Entry 4L8V (X-ray diffraction, 2.09 A resolution); this record covers chains C and D of the 4 polymer chains in the assembly.

Chain C (and D):
Protein: Inositol 2-dehydrogenase/D-chiro-inositol 3-dehydrogenase
From: Bacillus subtilis subsp. subtilis
Notes: EC 1.1.1.18; chain D of this document is another copy of the same molecule, construct and numbering; everything in this record applies to it too
UniProtKB: P26935 (IOLG_BACSU); residue numbers follow UniProt; this construct covers 1-337
Chain sequence (337 residues; each row starts with the number of its first residue):
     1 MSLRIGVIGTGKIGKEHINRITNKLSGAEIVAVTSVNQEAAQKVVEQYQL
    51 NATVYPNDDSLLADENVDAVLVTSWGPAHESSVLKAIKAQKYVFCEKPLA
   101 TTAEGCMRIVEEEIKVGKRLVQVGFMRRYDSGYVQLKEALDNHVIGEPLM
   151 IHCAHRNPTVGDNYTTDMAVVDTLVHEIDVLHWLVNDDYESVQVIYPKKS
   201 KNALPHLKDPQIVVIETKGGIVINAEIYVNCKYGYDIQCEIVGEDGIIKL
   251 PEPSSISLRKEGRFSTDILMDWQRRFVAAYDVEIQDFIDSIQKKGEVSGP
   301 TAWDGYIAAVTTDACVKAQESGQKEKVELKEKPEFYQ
Sequence notes: engineered mutation Lys12 (Ala in P26935), Ser35 (Asp in P26935)
Small-molecule neighbours: NADP (NAP; NADP nicotinamide-adenine-dinucleotide phosphate): Gly11, Lys12, Ile13, Thr73, Ser74, Trp75, Gly76, His79, Glu96, Lys97, Pro98, Gly124, Met126, His176, Trp272, Tyr280

Interface between chain C and chain D:
Residue-residue contacts (75):
  Glu147(C) - Lys198(D)  salt bridge
  Pro148(C) - Lys198(D)  hydrogen bond (backbone-side chain)
  Leu149(C) - Pro197(D)
  Leu149(C) - Lys198(D)
  Leu149(C) - Ser200(D)
  Leu149(C) - Pro210(D)
  Leu149(C) - Tyr228(D)
  Met150(C) - Pro197(D)  hydrophobic
  Met150(C) - Pro210(D)  hydrophobic
  Met150(C) - Ile212(D)  hydrophobic
  Met150(C) - Glu226(D)
  His152(C) - Glu226(D)  salt bridge
  Arg156(C) - Glu240(D)  salt bridge
  Arg156(C) - Val242(D)
  Arg156(C) - Ile247(D)
  Gln193(C) - Gln193(D)  hydrogen bond
  Ile195(C) - Val214(D)  hydrophobic
  Ile195(C) - Val222(D)  hydrophobic
  Pro197(C) - Leu149(D)
  Pro197(C) - Met150(D)  hydrophobic
  Pro197(C) - Gly220(D)
  Pro197(C) - Val222(D)  hydrophobic
  Lys198(C) - Glu147(D)  salt bridge
  Lys198(C) - Pro148(D)
  Lys198(C) - Leu149(D)
  Lys198(C) - Gly219(D)
  Lys198(C) - Gly220(D)  hydrogen bond (backbone-backbone)
  Ser200(C) - Leu149(D)
  Lys201(C) - Glu244(D)  hydrogen bond (backbone-side chain)
  Lys201(C) - Asp245(D)  salt bridge
  Asn202(C) - Glu244(D)  hydrogen bond (side chain-backbone)
  Asn202(C) - Asp245(D)  hydrogen bond
  Pro210(C) - Leu149(D)
  Pro210(C) - Met150(D)  hydrophobic
  Ile212(C) - Met150(D)  hydrophobic
  Ile212(C) - Val222(D)  hydrophobic
  Ile212(C) - Asn224(D)
  Val214(C) - Ile195(D)  hydrophobic
  Gly219(C) - Lys198(D)
  Gly220(C) - Pro197(D)
  Gly220(C) - Lys198(D)  hydrogen bond (backbone-backbone)
  Val222(C) - Ile195(D)  hydrophobic
  Val222(C) - Pro197(D)  hydrophobic
  Val222(C) - Ile212(D)  hydrophobic
  Asn224(C) - Asn224(D)
  Glu226(C) - Met150(D)
  Glu226(C) - His152(D)  salt bridge
  Glu226(C) - Val242(D)
  Tyr228(C) - Leu149(D)
  Tyr228(C) - Gly243(D)
  Tyr228(C) - Glu244(D)  hydrogen bond (side chain-backbone)
  Asn230(C) - Glu244(D)
  Cys231(C) - Glu244(D)
  Cys231(C) - Asp245(D)
  Lys232(C) - Asp245(D)
  Tyr233(C) - Asp245(D)
  Tyr233(C) - Ile247(D)
  Glu240(C) - Arg156(D)  salt bridge
  Val242(C) - Arg156(D)
  Val242(C) - Glu226(D)
  Gly243(C) - Tyr228(D)
  Glu244(C) - Ser200(D)
  Glu244(C) - Lys201(D)  hydrogen bond (side chain-backbone)
  Glu244(C) - Asn202(D)  hydrogen bond (backbone-side chain)
  Glu244(C) - Tyr228(D)  hydrogen bond (backbone-side chain)
  Glu244(C) - Asn230(D)
  Glu244(C) - Cys231(D)
  Asp245(C) - Lys201(D)  salt bridge
  Asp245(C) - Asn202(D)  hydrogen bond
  Asp245(C) - Cys231(D)
  Asp245(C) - Lys232(D)
  Asp245(C) - Tyr233(D)
  Ile247(C) - Arg156(D)
  Ile247(C) - Tyr233(D)
  Lys249(C) - Lys249(D)
Other interface residues (no listed pair), chain C (38 interface residues in all): Tyr196, Lys199, Glu216, Ile221, Gly246
Other interface residues (no listed pair), chain D (38 interface residues in all): Tyr196, Lys199, Glu216, Ile221, Gly246

Summary:
Chain C and chain D each contribute 38 residues to their interface; the contacts include 12 hydrogen bonds and
8 salt bridges. Polar pairs include Glu147(C)-Lys198(D), His152(C)-Glu226(D) and Arg156(C)-Glu240(D). Chain C
binds NADP.
Chain C and chain D are both Inositol 2-dehydrogenase/D-chiro-inositol 3-dehydrogenase (Bacillus subtilis
subsp. subtilis); the structure, Crystal Structure of A12K/D35S mutant myo-inositol dehydrogenase from
Bacillus subtilis with bound cofactor NADP, was determined by X-ray diffraction (same publication as 4L9R).
